Entry 3MV8 (X-ray diffraction, 2.10 A resolution); this record covers chains A and C of the 5 polymer chains in the assembly.

[Chain A]
Protein: HLA class I histocompatibility antigen, B-35 alpha chain
Organism: Homo sapiens
Notes: fragment: Extracellular domain
Reference sequence: P30685 (1B35_HUMAN); residues 1-276 here correspond to UniProt positions 25-300 (UniProt number = residue number + 24)
Chain sequence (276 residues; row label = number of the first residue in the row):
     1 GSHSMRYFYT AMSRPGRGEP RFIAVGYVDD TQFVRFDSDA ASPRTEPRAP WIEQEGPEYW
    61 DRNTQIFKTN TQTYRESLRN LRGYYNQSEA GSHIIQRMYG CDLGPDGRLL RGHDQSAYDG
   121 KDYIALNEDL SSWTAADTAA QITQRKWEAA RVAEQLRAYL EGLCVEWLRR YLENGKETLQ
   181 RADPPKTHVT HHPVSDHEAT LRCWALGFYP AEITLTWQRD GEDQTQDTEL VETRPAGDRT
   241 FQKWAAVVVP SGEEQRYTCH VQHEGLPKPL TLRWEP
Disulfides: C101-C164, C203-C259

[Chain C]
Protein: HPVG peptide from Epstein-Barr nuclear antigen 1
Reference sequence: P03211 (EBNA1_EBVB9); residues 1-11 here correspond to UniProt positions 407-417 (UniProt number = residue number + 406)
Chain sequence (11 residues; numbered 1 to 11; the number before each row is that of its first residue):
     1 HPVGEADYFE Y

[Chain A / chain C interface]
Residue-residue contacts (43; chain A residue first):
  M5(A) with H1(C)
  Y7(A) with H1(C), hydrogen bond (side chain-backbone); P2(C)
  Y59(A) with H1(C)
  R62(A) with H1(C)
  N63(A) with P2(C)
  I66(A) with P2(C), hydrophobic; V3(C); G4(C)
  F67(A) with P2(C), hydrophobic
  N70(A) with E5(C)
  T73(A) with E10(C)
  Y74(A) with E5(C), hydrogen bond; Y11(C), hydrophobic
  E76(A) with E10(C)
  S77(A) with E10(C); Y11(C), hydrogen bond (side chain-backbone)
  N80(A) with E10(C); Y11(C), hydrogen bond (side chain-backbone)
  L81(A) with Y11(C), hydrophobic
  Y84(A) with Y11(C), hydrogen bond (side chain-backbone)
  I95(A) with Y11(C)
  R97(A) with E5(C), salt bridge; Y11(C)
  Y99(A) with P2(C); V3(C), hydrogen bond (side chain-backbone)
  S116(A) with Y11(C), hydrogen bond
  Y123(A) with Y11(C), hydrophobic
  T143(A) with Y11(C), hydrogen bond (side chain-backbone)
  K146(A) with Y11(C), hydrogen bond (side chain-backbone)
  W147(A) with F9(C), hydrogen bond (side chain-backbone); E10(C), hydrogen bond (side chain-backbone); Y11(C), hydrophobic
  A150(A) with Y8(C); F9(C)
  V152(A) with F9(C), hydrophobic
  Q155(A) with A6(C); F9(C)
  Y159(A) with H1(C), hydrogen bond (side chain-backbone); P2(C); V3(C), hydrophobic
  W167(A) with H1(C)
  Y171(A) with H1(C), hydrogen bond (side chain-backbone)
Also at the interface, not in a pair above, chain A (31 interface residues in all): Y9, I124
Also at the interface, not in a pair above, chain C (11 interface residues in all): D7

[Overview]
31 residues of chain A face 11 of chain C across their interface, with 13 hydrogen bonds and 1 salt bridge.
Polar contacts include R97(A)-E5(C), Y7(A)-H1(C) and Y74(A)-E5(C).
Chain A is HLA class I histocompatibility antigen, B-35 alpha chain (Homo sapiens) and chain C is HPVG peptide
from Epstein-Barr nuclear antigen 1; the structure, Crystal Structure of the TK3-Gln55His TCR in complex with
HLA-B*3501/HPVG, was determined by X-ray diffraction, deposited together with 3MV7 and 3MV9.
